8UMI - chains U and V of the 30 polymer chains in the assembly; structure by electron microscopy, 3.70 A resolution.

# Chain U
Molecule: Transcription initiation factor IIA large subunit
Organism: Saccharomyces cerevisiae
UniProtKB: A0A6A5Q2T8 (A0A6A5Q2T8_YEASX); residues 1-286 here = UniProt positions 1-286
Sequence (286 residues; each row starts with the number of its first residue):
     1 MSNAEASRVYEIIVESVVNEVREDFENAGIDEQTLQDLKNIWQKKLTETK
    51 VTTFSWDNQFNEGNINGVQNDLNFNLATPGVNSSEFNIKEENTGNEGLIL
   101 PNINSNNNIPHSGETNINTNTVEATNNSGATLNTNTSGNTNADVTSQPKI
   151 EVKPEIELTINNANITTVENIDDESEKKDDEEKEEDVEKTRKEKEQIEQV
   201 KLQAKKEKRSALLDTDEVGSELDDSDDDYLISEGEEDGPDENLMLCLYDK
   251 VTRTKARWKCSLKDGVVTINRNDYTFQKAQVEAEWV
Not modelled in the structure: 1-2, 57-227, 233-238

# Chain V
Molecule: Transcription initiation factor IIA subunit 2
Organism: Saccharomyces cerevisiae
UniProtKB: A0A6A5PRZ0 (A0A6A5PRZ0_YEASX); residues 1-122 here = UniProt positions 1-122
Sequence (122 residues; numbered 1 to 122; the number before each row is that of its first residue):
     1 MAVPGYYELYRRSTIGNSLVDALDTLISDGRIEASLAMRVLETFDKVVAE
    51 TLKDNTQSKLTVKGNLDTYGFCDDVWTFIVKNCQVTVEDSHRDASQNGSG
   101 DSQSVISVDKLRIVACNSKKSE
Not modelled in the structure: 1-4, 89-102

# Chain U / chain V interface
Pairs across the interface (94; chain U residue first):
  E5(U) with Q57(V); S58(V), hydrogen bond; E88(V)
  R8(U) with N55(V), hydrogen bond (side chain-backbone); T56(V); Q57(V)
  V9(U) with N55(V)
  I12(U) with T51(V); N55(V)
  I13(U) with I15(V), hydrophobic; T51(V)
  V17(U) with F44(V), hydrophobic
  E20(U) with T43(V), hydrogen bond
  V21(U) with F44(V), hydrophobic
  D24(U) with L36(V); V40(V)
  F25(U) with I32(V), hydrophobic
  I30(U) with R31(V)
  T34(U) with R31(V)
  L38(U) with A22(V), hydrophobic; L26(V), hydrophobic
  W42(U) with I15(V); S18(V); L19(V)
  K45(U) with S18(V); D21(V)
  E241(U) with K110(V); L111(V); R112(V), hydrogen bond (side chain-backbone)
  N242(U) with V108(V); D109(V); K110(V), hydrogen bond (side chain-backbone); L111(V); R112(V)
  L243(U) with R12(V); R112(V)
  M244(U) with R112(V), hydrogen bond (backbone-side chain); I113(V), hydrophobic
  L245(U) with L9(V); Y10(V), hydrophobic; S13(V)
  C246(U) with A115(V)
  L247(U) with S118(V)
  Y248(U) with W76(V), hydrophobic; C116(V); N117(V); S118(V), hydrogen bond (backbone-side chain)
  W258(U) with L66(V), hydrophobic; Y69(V), hydrophobic
  D264(U) with L52(V); K53(V)
  T268(U) with T14(V)
  I269(U) with V108(V), hydrophobic; L111(V), hydrophobic
  N270(U) with I106(V); S107(V), hydrogen bond (side chain-backbone); V108(V); D109(V)
  D273(U) with T14(V), hydrogen bond
  T275(U) with L52(V); T56(V); L60(V)
  F276(U) with T56(V); S58(V); L60(V), hydrophobic
  Q277(U) with T56(V); Q57(V), hydrogen bond (side chain-backbone); S58(V)
  K278(U) with Q57(V); S58(V); K59(V); L60(V)
  A279(U) with K59(V), hydrogen bond (backbone-side chain); L60(V)
  Q280(U) with K59(V); L60(V); T61(V); V62(V), hydrogen bond (backbone-backbone)
  V281(U) with V62(V)
  E282(U) with T61(V); V62(V), hydrogen bond (backbone-backbone); K63(V); G64(V), hydrogen bond (backbone-backbone)
  A283(U) with G64(V); N65(V); L66(V); V80(V), hydrophobic
  E284(U) with G64(V); N65(V); L66(V), hydrogen bond (backbone-backbone)
  W285(U) with L66(V); D67(V); Y69(V)
  V286(U) with L66(V)
Other interface residues (no listed pair), chain U (48 interface residues in all): S16, I41, L46, V251, K263, V267, Y274
Other interface residues (no listed pair), chain V (53 interface residues in all): V47, T68, V85, V114

# In short
48 residues of chain U and 53 residues of chain V are in contact, with 15 hydrogen bonds. Among the polar
pairs are E5(U)-S58(V), R8(U)-N55(V) and E20(U)-T43(V).
Here chain U is Transcription initiation factor IIA large subunit and chain V is Transcription initiation
factor IIA subunit 2, both from Saccharomyces cerevisiae. Entry 8UMI (consensus map of PICdeltaTFIIK form1)
was determined by electron microscopy.
